3UWO - chain A; structure by X-ray diffraction, 1.70 A resolution.

# Chain A
Protein: Thymidylate kinase
Source organism: Pseudomonas aeruginosa
Notes: EC 2.7.4.9; fragment: Kinase domain
Reference sequence: Q9HZN8 (KTHY_PSEAE); residues 1-210 here = UniProt positions 1-210
Chain sequence (220 residues; numbered -7 to 212; the number before each row is that of its first residue; numbers below 1 keep their minus sign (Gly-7 is residue -7)):
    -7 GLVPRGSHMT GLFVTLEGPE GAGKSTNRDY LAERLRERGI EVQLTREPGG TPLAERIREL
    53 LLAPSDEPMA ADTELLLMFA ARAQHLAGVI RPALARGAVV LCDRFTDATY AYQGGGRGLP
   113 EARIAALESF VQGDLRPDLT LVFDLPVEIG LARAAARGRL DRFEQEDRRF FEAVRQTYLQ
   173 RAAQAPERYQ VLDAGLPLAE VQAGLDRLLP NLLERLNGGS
Not modelled in the structure: -7 to 2, 140-150, 208-212
Sequence notes: expression tag (-7 to 0, 211-212)
Ligand contacts: 0DJ (3-(1-methyl-2-oxo-2,3-dihydro-1H-imidazo[4,5-b]pyridin-6-yl)benzamide): Glu12, Glu39, Pro40, Arg50, Leu54, Met70, Arg74, Arg96, Phe97, Ala100, Thr101, Tyr104, Gln105, Asp153, Phe155, Glu156, Phe163
Swiss-Prot annotation at these positions:
  - binding site (ATP): Gly10 to Ser17
What the authors report for this chain:
  - binding site for 0DJ: Tyr104
  - binding site for 0DJ: Arg96 (proposed by the authors, not directly observed)
  - conformationally variable residues (order/disorder transition): Val139 to Arg151

# Overview
Chain A binds compound 0DJ. Curated annotation (UniProt) lists 8 ATP-binding residues. From the paper: a
binding site for 0DJ at Tyr104 and Arg96; conformational variability at Val139.
Chain A is Thymidylate kinase (Pseudomonas aeruginosa); the structure, Structure Guided Development of Novel
Thymidine Mimetics targeting Pseudomonas aeruginosa Thymidylate Kinase: from Hit to Lead ..., was determined
by X-ray diffraction (same publication as 3UWK and 3UXM).
